7RJC - chains G and F of the 10 polymer chains in the assembly; structure by electron microscopy, 3.30 A resolution.

# Chain G
Name: Cytochrome b-c1 complex subunit 7
Source organism: Candida albicans (strain SC5314 / ATCC MYA-2876)
UniProtKB: Q5ABS1 (Q5ABS1_CANAL); residue numbers follow UniProt; this construct covers 1-127
Amino-acid sequence (127 residues; numbered 1 to 127; the number before each row is that of its first residue):
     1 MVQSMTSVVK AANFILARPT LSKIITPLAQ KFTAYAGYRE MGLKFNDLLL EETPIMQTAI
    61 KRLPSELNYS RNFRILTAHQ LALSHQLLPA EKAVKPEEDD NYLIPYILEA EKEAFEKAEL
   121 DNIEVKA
Unresolved in the structure: 1, 124-127

# Chain F
Name: Ubiquinol--cytochrome-c reductase subunit 8
Source organism: Candida albicans (strain SC5314 / ATCC MYA-2876)
UniProtKB: A0A1D8PHA2 (A0A1D8PHA2_CANAL); residues 1-95 here = UniProt positions 1-95
Amino-acid sequence (95 residues; row label = number of the first residue in the row):
     1 MAGAPHPHTY MGWWGSLGSP KQKYITQYTI SPYAAKPLKG AAYNAVFNTF RRTKNQFLYV
    61 AIPFVVVWSI WTRARDYNEY LYTKEGREEL ERVNV
Unresolved in the structure: 1-8, 94-95

# How chain G and chain F interact
Pairs across the interface (18; chain G residue first):
  Y35(G) with Y59(F)
  E52(G) with Y10(F)
  T53(G) with Y10(F)
  P54(G) with Y10(F)
  N68(G) with P20(F)
  Y69(G) with K21(F); K23(F); Y24(F), hydrophobic
  N72(G) with P20(F); K21(F), hydrogen bond (side chain-backbone); Q22(F)
  F73(G) with I25(F), hydrophobic
  L76(G) with I25(F), hydrophobic
  H85(G) with N48(F), hydrogen bond (backbone-side chain); R51(F), hydrogen bond (backbone-side chain); R52(F)
  Q86(G) with R51(F)
  L87(G) with R51(F)
Also at the interface, not in a pair above, chain G (15 interface residues in all): Q57, I60, R71
Also at the interface, not in a pair above, chain F (12 interface residues in all): Q27

# Summary
15 residues of chain G and 12 residues of chain F are in contact; the contacts include 3 hydrogen bonds. Polar
contacts include N72(G)-K21(F), H85(G)-N48(F) and H85(G)-R51(F).
Chain G is Cytochrome b-c1 complex subunit 7 and chain F is Ubiquinol--cytochrome-c reductase subunit 8, both
from Candida albicans (strain SC5314 / ATCC MYA-2876); the structure, Complex III2 from Candida albicans,
inhibitor free, Rieske head domain in intermediate position, was determined by electron microscopy (same
publication as 7RJA, 7RJB, 7RJD and 7RJE).
